PDB entry 8YEO | electron microscopy, 3.44 A resolution | chains A and C of the 12 polymer chains in the assembly

[Chain A]
Name: Cas5f
Source organism: Selenomonas sp
Sequence (255 residues; numbered 1 to 255; the number before each row is that of its first residue):
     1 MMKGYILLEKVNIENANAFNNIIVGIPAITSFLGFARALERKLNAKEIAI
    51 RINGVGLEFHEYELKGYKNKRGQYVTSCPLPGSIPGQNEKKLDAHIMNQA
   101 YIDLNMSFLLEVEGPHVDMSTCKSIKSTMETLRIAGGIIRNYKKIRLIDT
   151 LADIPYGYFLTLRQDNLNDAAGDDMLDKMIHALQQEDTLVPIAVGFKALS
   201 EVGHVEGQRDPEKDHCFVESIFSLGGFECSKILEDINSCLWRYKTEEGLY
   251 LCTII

[Chain C]
Molecule: 60-nt crRNA
Source organism: Selenomonas sp
Sequence (60 nucleotides; each row starts with the number of its first residue):
     1 UUUAGAAGGAGAAGUCAUUUAAUAAGGCCACUGUUAAAAAGUGUACCGCC
    51 GGAUAGGCGG

[Chain A / chain C interface]
Residue-residue contacts - 30 pairs, chain A then chain C:
  Asn17(A) - U3(C)  hydrogen bond to the sugar
  Asn17(A) - A4(C)  phosphate contact
  Asn20(A) - U3(C)  base contact
  Asn21(A) - U3(C)  base contact
  Thr30(A) - U3(C)  hydrogen bond to the phosphate
  Ser31(A) - U2(C)  base contact
  Ser31(A) - U3(C)  hydrogen bond to the phosphate
  Gly34(A) - U1(C)  sugar contact
  Gly34(A) - U2(C)  sugar contact
  Phe35(A) - U2(C)  base contact
  Arg37(A) - U1(C)  sugar contact
  Ala38(A) - U1(C)  sugar contact
  Ala38(A) - U2(C)  base contact
  Arg41(A) - U1(C)  base contact
  Pro79(A) - A7(C)  base contact
  Leu80(A) - A7(C)  hydrogen bond to the sugar
  Leu80(A) - G8(C)  sugar contact
  Leu80(A) - G9(C)  hydrogen bond to the phosphate
  Pro81(A) - A7(C)  base contact
  Gly82(A) - A7(C)  hydrogen bond to the base
  Tyr101(A) - A7(C)  hydrogen bond to the base
  Leu132(A) - U2(C)  base contact
  Arg133(A) - U2(C)  hydrogen bond to the base
  Arg133(A) - G5(C)  salt bridge to the phosphate
  Arg133(A) - A6(C)  salt bridge to the phosphate
  Ala135(A) - U2(C)  hydrogen bond to the base
  Gly136(A) - G5(C)  phosphate contact
  Arg209(A) - U2(C)  salt bridge to the phosphate
  Arg209(A) - A4(C)  base contact
  Ser220(A) - U3(C)  hydrogen bond to the base
Also at the interface, not in a pair above, chain A (27 interface residues in all): Phe19, Ala28, Ile84, Gln99, Ile134, Lys213

[In short]
Chain A and chain C form an interface of 27 and 9 residues respectively, with 10 hydrogen bonds and 3 salt
bridges. Polar pairs include Gly82(A)-A7(C), Tyr101(A)-A7(C) and Arg133(A)-U2(C).
Chain A is Cas5f and chain C is a 60-nt crRNA, both from Selenomonas sp; the structure, Type I-FHNH
Cascade-dsDNA R-loop complex, was determined by electron microscopy together with 8YDB, 8YH9 and 8YHA from the
same study.
